Entry 2CMR (X-ray diffraction, 2.00 A resolution); this record covers chains H and L of the 3 polymer chains in the assembly.

== Chain H ==
Name: D5
From: Homo sapiens
Chain sequence (217 residues; numbered 1 to 211 plus 6 insertion-coded residues; the number before each row is that of its first residue; a row labelled like 82A-82C holds insertion residues (82A, then the next letters in order)):
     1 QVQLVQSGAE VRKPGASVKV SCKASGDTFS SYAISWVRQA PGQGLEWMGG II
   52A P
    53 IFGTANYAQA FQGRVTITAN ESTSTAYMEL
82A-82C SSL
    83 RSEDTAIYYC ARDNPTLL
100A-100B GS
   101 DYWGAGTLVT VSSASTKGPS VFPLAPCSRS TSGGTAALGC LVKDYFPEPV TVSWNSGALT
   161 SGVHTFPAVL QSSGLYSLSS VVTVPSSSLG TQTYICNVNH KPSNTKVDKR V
Not modelled in the structure: 1-2, 126-133, 188-190
Disulfides: Cys22-Cys92, Cys140-Cys196

== Chain L ==
Name: D5
From: Homo sapiens
Chain sequence (208 residues; each row starts with the number of its first residue):
     1 DIQMTQSPST LSASIGDRVT ITCRASEGIY HWLAWYQQKP GKAPKLLIYK ASSLASGAPS
    61 RFSGSGSGTD FTLTISSLQP DDFATYYCQQ YSNYPLTFGG GTKLEI
  106A K
   107 RTVAAPSVFI FPPSDEQLKS GTASVVCLLN NFYPREAKVQ WKVDNALQSG NSQESVTEQD
   167 SKDSTYSLSS TLTLSKADYE KHKVYACEVT HQGLSSPVTK S
Disulfides: Cys23-Cys88, Cys133-Cys193

== Interface between chain H and chain L ==
Contacting residue pairs (71):
  Val37(H) - Phe98(L)  hydrophobic
  Gln39(H) - Gln38(L)  hydrogen bond
  Gln39(H) - Tyr87(L)
  Gln43(H) - Tyr87(L)
  Gly44(H) - Tyr87(L)
  Leu45(H) - Pro44(L)  hydrophobic
  Leu45(H) - Tyr87(L)  hydrophobic
  Leu45(H) - Phe98(L)  hydrophobic
  Trp47(H) - Gln89(L)
  Trp47(H) - Tyr94(L)  hydrophobic
  Trp47(H) - Pro95(L)  hydrophobic
  Trp47(H) - Leu96(L)
  Trp47(H) - Phe98(L)
  Asn58(H) - Tyr94(L)
  Asn58(H) - Pro95(L)
  Tyr59(H) - Pro95(L)
  Ala60(H) - Pro95(L)  hydrophobic
  Gln61(H) - Asp1(L)
  Tyr91(H) - Gln38(L)
  Tyr91(H) - Lys42(L)
  Tyr91(H) - Ala43(L)  hydrophobic
  Asp95(H) - Tyr91(L)  hydrogen bond
  Asp95(H) - Leu96(L)
  Thr98(H) - Lys50(L)  hydrogen bond (backbone-side chain)
  Leu99(H) - Tyr49(L)
  Leu99(H) - Lys50(L)
  Leu100(H) - Trp32(L)  hydrophobic
  Leu100(H) - Lys50(L)
  Leu100(H) - Tyr91(L)
  Gly100A(H) - Tyr36(L)
  Gly100A(H) - Tyr91(L)
  Ser100B(H) - Tyr36(L)  hydrogen bond (backbone-side chain)
  Ser100B(H) - Leu46(L)
  Ser100B(H) - Tyr91(L)  hydrogen bond
  Trp103(H) - Tyr36(L)  hydrophobic
  Trp103(H) - Ala43(L)  hydrophobic
  Trp103(H) - Pro44(L)
  Gly104(H) - Ala43(L)
  Phe122(H) - Ser120(L)
  Phe122(H) - Glu122(L)
  Phe122(H) - Gln123(L)
  Pro123(H) - Ser120(L)
  Leu124(H) - Phe117(L)  hydrophobic
  Leu124(H) - Val132(L)  hydrophobic
  Ala125(H) - Phe117(L)
  Ala125(H) - Pro118(L)
  Ala137(H) - Phe115(L)  hydrophobic
  Ala137(H) - Phe117(L)
  Leu141(H) - Ser130(L)
  Lys143(H) - Gln123(L)  hydrogen bond
  Lys143(H) - Thr128(L)
  Lys143(H) - Ser130(L)
  His164(H) - Asn136(L)  hydrogen bond
  His164(H) - Asn137(L)
  His164(H) - Ser173(L)  hydrogen bond
  Thr165(H) - Thr163(L)
  Phe166(H) - Leu134(L)  hydrophobic
  Phe166(H) - Ser161(L)
  Phe166(H) - Thr163(L)
  Phe166(H) - Ser173(L)
  Phe166(H) - Leu174(L)
  Phe166(H) - Ser175(L)
  Pro167(H) - Ser161(L)  hydrogen bond (backbone-side chain)
  Pro167(H) - Val162(L)
  Val169(H) - Gln159(L)
  Val169(H) - Glu160(L)
  Leu170(H) - Gln159(L)  hydrogen bond (backbone-side chain)
  Gln171(H) - Gln159(L)
  Ser179(H) - Ser175(L)  hydrogen bond
  Val181(H) - Leu134(L)  hydrophobic
  Thr183(H) - Asn136(L)
Interface residues without a listed pair, chain H (42 interface residues in all): Ser35, Glu46, Thr135, Ala136, Leu138, Lys209
Interface residues without a listed pair, chain L (39 interface residues in all): Ala34, Thr177

== Overview ==
42 residues of chain H face 39 of chain L across their interface; the contacts include 11 hydrogen bonds.
Among the polar pairs are Gln39(H)-Gln38(L), Asp95(H)-Tyr91(L) and Thr98(H)-Lys50(L).
Chain H is D5 and chain L is D5, both from Homo sapiens; the structure, Crystal structure of the HIV-1
neutralizing antibody D5 Fab bound to the gp41 inner-core mimetic 5-helix, was determined by X-ray
diffraction.
